5MTW - chains C and E of the 7 polymer chains in the assembly; structure by X-ray diffraction, 1.84 A resolution.

== Chain C ==
Molecule: SecB-like chaperone Rv1957
Organism: Mycobacterium tuberculosis (strain ATCC 25618 / H37Rv)
Reference sequence: P95257 (SECBL_MYCTU); residues 1-181 here = UniProt positions 1-181
Chain sequence (184 residues; numbered -2 to 181; the number before each row is that of its first residue; numbers below 1 keep their minus sign (Gly-2 is residue -2)):
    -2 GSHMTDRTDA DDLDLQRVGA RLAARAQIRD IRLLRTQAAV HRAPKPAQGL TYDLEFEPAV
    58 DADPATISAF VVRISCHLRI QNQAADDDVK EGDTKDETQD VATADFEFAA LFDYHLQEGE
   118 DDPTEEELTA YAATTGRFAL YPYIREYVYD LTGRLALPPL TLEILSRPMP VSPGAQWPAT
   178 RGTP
Disordered / not traced: -2 to 12, 82-94, 114-116, 167-181
Sequence notes: expression tag (-2 to 0)
Swiss-Prot annotation at these positions:
  - modified residue: Thr2 (N-acetylthreonine)
What the authors report for this chain:
  - mutagenesis - D27A, R29A, L47A, F67A, I77A, L108A, L154A, P155A, P156A, L157A: decreased growth
  - mutagenesis - Y49A: increased growth in response to replace Ec-SecB in vivo
  - mutagenesis - G46A, D58A: increased growth in response to chaperone generic function
  - mutagenesis - G46A, D58A: unchanged growth in response to TA control
  - binding site for Antitoxin HigA1: Ala21 to Asp27, Ala153 to Leu159

== Chain E ==
Molecule: Antitoxin HigA1
Reference sequence: P9WJA7 (HIGA1_MYCTU); numbering as in UniProt (aligned over 104-116)
Chain sequence (13 residues; each row starts with the number of its first residue):
   104 EVPTWHRLSS YRG
Disordered / not traced: 116

== Chain C / chain E interface ==
Pairs across the interface (11; chain C residue first):
  Leu47(C) - Ser113(E)
  Leu47(C) - Tyr114(E)  hydrophobic
  Leu47(C) - Arg115(E)  hydrogen bond (backbone-backbone)
  Thr48(C) - Arg115(E)  hydrogen bond (side chain-backbone)
  Ile77(C) - Tyr114(E)  hydrophobic
  Arg142(C) - Arg110(E)
  Pro155(C) - Ser113(E)
  Pro155(C) - Tyr114(E)  hydrogen bond (backbone-side chain)
  Pro156(C) - Tyr114(E)
  Leu157(C) - Tyr114(E)  hydrophobic
  Thr158(C) - Arg110(E)
Other interface residues (no listed pair), chain C (11 interface residues in all): Pro43, Tyr49, Leu154
The authors on this interface:
  - specific contacts: Leu47(C)-Tyr114(E), Tyr49(C)-Tyr114(E), Leu154(C)-Tyr114(E), Pro155(C)-Tyr114(E) (hydrogen bond), Pro156(C)-Tyr114(E), Leu157(C)-Tyr114(E)
  - hot spots on chain E (mutagenesis) - Y114A: abolished binding to SecB-like chaperone Rv1957 (chain C)

== Summary ==
11 residues of chain C face 4 of chain E across their interface, with 3 hydrogen bonds. Polar pairs include
Thr48(C)-Arg115(E), Pro155(C)-Tyr114(E) and Leu47(C)-Arg115(E). The paper describes contacts between Leu47(C)
and Tyr114(E), Tyr49(C) and Tyr114(E) and Leu154(C) and Tyr114(E) among others; a hydrogen bond between
Pro155(C) and Tyr114(E). From the paper: a binding site for Antitoxin HigA1 at Ala21(C) and Ala153(C); D27A,
R29A and L47A of chain C, among others, reduce growth; 14 substitutions were tested in all.
Chain C is SecB-like chaperone Rv1957 (Mycobacterium tuberculosis (strain ATCC 25618 / H37Rv)) and chain E is
Antitoxin HigA1; the structure, Mycobacterium tuberculosis Rv1957 SecB-like chaperone in complex with a ChAD
peptide from Rv1956 HigA1 antitoxin, was determined by X-ray diffraction.
